Entry 6CNC (electron microscopy, 4.10 A resolution (low resolution: residue-level contacts below are approximate; hydrogen-bond / salt-bridge calls are withheld)); this record covers chains A and O of the 21 polymer chains in the assembly.

# Chain A
Name: DNA-directed RNA polymerase III subunit RPC1
Source organism: Saccharomyces cerevisiae (strain ATCC 204508 / S288c)
Notes: EC 2.7.7.6
Reference sequence: P04051 (RPC1_YEAST); residue numbers follow UniProt; this construct covers 1-1460
Amino-acid sequence (1460 residues; numbered 1 to 1460; the number before each row is that of its first residue):
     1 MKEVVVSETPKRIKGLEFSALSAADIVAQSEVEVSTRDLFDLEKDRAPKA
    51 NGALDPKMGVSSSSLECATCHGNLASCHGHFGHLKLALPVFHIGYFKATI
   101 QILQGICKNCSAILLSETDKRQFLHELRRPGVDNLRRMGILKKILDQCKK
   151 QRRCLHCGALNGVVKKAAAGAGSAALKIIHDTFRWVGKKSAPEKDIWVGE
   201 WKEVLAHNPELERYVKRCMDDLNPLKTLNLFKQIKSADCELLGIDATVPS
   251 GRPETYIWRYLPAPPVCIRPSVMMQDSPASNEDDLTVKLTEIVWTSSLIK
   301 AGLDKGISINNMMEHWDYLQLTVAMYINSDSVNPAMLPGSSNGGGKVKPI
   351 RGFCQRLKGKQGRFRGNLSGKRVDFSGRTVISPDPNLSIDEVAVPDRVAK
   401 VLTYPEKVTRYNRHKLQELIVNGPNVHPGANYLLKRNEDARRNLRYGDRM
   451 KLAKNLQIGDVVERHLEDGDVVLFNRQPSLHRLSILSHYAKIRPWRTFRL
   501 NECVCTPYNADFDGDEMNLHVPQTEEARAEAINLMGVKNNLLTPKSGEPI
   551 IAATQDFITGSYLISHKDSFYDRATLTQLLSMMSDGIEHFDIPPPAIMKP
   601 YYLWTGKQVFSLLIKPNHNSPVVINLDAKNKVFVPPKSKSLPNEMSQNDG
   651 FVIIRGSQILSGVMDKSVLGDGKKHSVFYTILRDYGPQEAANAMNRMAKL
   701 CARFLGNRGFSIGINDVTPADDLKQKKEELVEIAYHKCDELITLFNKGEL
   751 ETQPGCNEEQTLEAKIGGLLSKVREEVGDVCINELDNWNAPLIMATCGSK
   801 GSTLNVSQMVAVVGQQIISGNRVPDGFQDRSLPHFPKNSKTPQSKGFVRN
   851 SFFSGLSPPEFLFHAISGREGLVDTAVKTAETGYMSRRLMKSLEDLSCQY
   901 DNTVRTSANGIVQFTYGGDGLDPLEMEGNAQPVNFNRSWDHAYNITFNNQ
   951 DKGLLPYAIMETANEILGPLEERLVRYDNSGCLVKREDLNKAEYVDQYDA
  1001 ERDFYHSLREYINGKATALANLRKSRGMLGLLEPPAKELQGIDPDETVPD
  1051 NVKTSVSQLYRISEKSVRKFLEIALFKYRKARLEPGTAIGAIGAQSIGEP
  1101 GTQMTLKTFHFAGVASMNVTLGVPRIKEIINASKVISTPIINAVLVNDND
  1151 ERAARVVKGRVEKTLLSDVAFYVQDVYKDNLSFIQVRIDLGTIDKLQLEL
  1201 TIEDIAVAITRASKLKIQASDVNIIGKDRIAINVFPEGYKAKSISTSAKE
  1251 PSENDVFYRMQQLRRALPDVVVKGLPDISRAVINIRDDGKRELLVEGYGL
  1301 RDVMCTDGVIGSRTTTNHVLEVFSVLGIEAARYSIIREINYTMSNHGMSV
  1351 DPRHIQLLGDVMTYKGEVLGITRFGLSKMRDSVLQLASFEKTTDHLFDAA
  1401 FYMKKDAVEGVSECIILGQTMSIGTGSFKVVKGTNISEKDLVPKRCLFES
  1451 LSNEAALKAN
Unresolved in the structure: 1, 1101-1116, 1237-1251
Swiss-Prot annotation at these positions:
  - region: Pro858 to Glu870 (Bridging helix)
  - binding site (Zn(2+)): Cys67, Cys70, Cys77, His80, Cys107, Cys110, Cys154
  - binding site (Mg(2+)): Asp511, Asp513, Asp515
  - mutagenesis: Thr506 (T506I: Temperature-sensitive), Asn509 (N509Y: Temperature-sensitive), Asn518 (N518Q: Temperature-sensitive)
Ion coordination: Zn2+ site 1: Cys67, Thr69, Cys70, Cys77, His80; Zn2+ site 2: Cys107, Cys110, Cys154, Cys157

# Chain O
Name: DNA-directed RNA polymerase III subunit RPC3
Source organism: Saccharomyces cerevisiae (strain ATCC 204508 / S288c)
Reference sequence: P32349 (RPC3_YEAST); residue numbers follow UniProt; this construct covers 1-654
Amino-acid sequence (654 residues; row label = number of the first residue in the row):
     1 MDELLGEALSAENQTGESTVESEKLVTPEDVMTISSLEQRTLNPDLFLYK
    51 ELVKAHLGERAASVIGMLVALGRLSVRELVEKIDGMDVDSVKTTLVSLTQ
   101 LRCVKYLQETAISGKKTTYYYYNEEGIHILLYSGLIIDEIITQMRVNDEE
   151 EHKQLVAEIVQNVISLGSLTVEDYLSSVTSDSMKYTISSLFVQLCEMGYL
   201 IQISKLHYTPIEDLWQFLYEKHYKNIPRNSPLSDLKKRSQAKMNAKTDFA
   251 KIINKPNELSQILTVDPKTSLRIVKPTVSLTINLDRFMKGRRSKQLINLA
   301 KTRVGSVTAQVYKIALRLTEQKSPKIRDPLTQTGLLQDLEEAKSFQDEAE
   351 LVEEKTPGLTFNAIDLARHLPAELDLRGSLLSRKPSDNKKRSGSNAAASL
   401 PSKKLKTEDGFVIPALPAAVSKSLQESGDTQEEDEEEEDLDADTEDPHSA
   451 SLINSHLKILASSNFPFLNETKPGVYYVPYSKLMPVLKSSVYEYVIASTL
   501 GPSAMRLSRCIRDNKLVSEKIINSTALMKEKDIRSTLASLIRYNSVEIQE
   551 VPRTADRSASRAVFLFRCKETHSYNFMRQNLEWNMANLLFKKEKLKQENS
   601 TLLKKANRDDVKGRENELLLPSELNQLKMVNERELNVFARLSRLLSLWEV
   651 FQMA
Unresolved in the structure: 1-30, 372-448, 611-618
Swiss-Prot annotation at these positions:
  - region: Leu581 to Leu602 (Leucine-zipper)
  - modified residue: Thr27 (Phosphothreonine), Ser392 (Phosphoserine), Ser394 (Phosphoserine)

# Interface between chain A and chain O
Residue-residue contacts (90; chain A residue first):
  Ser22(A) with Leu42(O)
  Ala24(A) with Leu37(O); Glu38(O); Leu42(O)
  Asp25(A) with Glu38(O)
  Val27(A) with Leu37(O)
  Ser30(A) with Val31(O)
  Glu31(A) with Val31(O)
  Lys108(A) with His572(O)
  Asn109(A) with Thr571(O); His572(O)
  Glu117(A) with Glu212(O)
  Arg121(A) with Arg73(O); Tyr121(O); Glu212(O)
  Arg128(A) with Leu71(O); Glu78(O)
  Arg153(A) with Gln337(O); Asp338(O); Leu339(O)
  Cys154(A) with Leu336(O)
  Leu155(A) with Leu335(O); Leu336(O); Gln337(O)
  His156(A) with Gln332(O)
  Gly158(A) with Gln337(O)
  Ala167(A) with Arg557(O)
  Ser173(A) with Arg557(O)
  Ala174(A) with Arg557(O)
  Ile179(A) with Arg557(O)
  Trp197(A) with Gln549(O); Arg567(O)
  Glu200(A) with Lys515(O); Leu516(O); Arg567(O)
  Trp201(A) with Leu516(O); Val551(O); Leu565(O)
  Val204(A) with Leu516(O)
  His207(A) with Ile521(O)
  Leu211(A) with Val563(O)
  Tyr214(A) with Arg553(O)
  Val215(A) with Pro552(O); Arg553(O)
  Cys218(A) with Glu550(O); Val551(O); Pro552(O)
  Asp220(A) with Gln549(O); Arg567(O)
  Asp221(A) with Ile548(O); Glu550(O)
  Asn223(A) with Ile548(O)
  Leu225(A) with Ile541(O)
  Lys226(A) with Glu547(O); His572(O)
  Asn229(A) with Asn544(O)
  Lys232(A) with Pro44(O)
  Gln233(A) with Asn575(O)
  Lys235(A) with Asp45(O)
  Ser236(A) with Asp45(O); Val69(O); Ala70(O)
  Ala237(A) with Val69(O); Ala70(O)
  Glu240(A) with Leu71(O)
  Val248(A) with Ala70(O)
  Gly251(A) with Leu42(O)
  Arg252(A) with Pro44(O)
  Glu254(A) with Pro44(O)
  Arg259(A) with Thr41(O)
  Leu303(A) with Ser539(O); Arg542(O)
  Asp304(A) with Ser535(O)
  Lys305(A) with Lys531(O); Arg534(O); Ser535(O)
  Gly306(A) with Arg534(O)
  Ile307(A) with Arg534(O)
  Ser308(A) with Glu530(O); Arg534(O)
  Ile309(A) with Glu519(O); Arg534(O); Phe564(O); Phe566(O)
  Asn310(A) with Ala562(O); Phe564(O)
  Met312(A) with Ala538(O)
  Met313(A) with Ile548(O); Phe564(O)
  Glu314(A) with Ala559(O)
Other interface residues (no listed pair), chain A (68 interface residues in all): Ala87, Ser116, Thr118, Gln151, Leu160, Lys189, Pro192, Met219, Cys239, Tyr260, Asp317
Other interface residues (no listed pair), chain O (56 interface residues in all): Leu46, Gly72, Asp213, Gln216, Ser560

# Summary
The interface between chain A and chain O involves 68 residues on one side and 56 on the other. Cys67(A),
Thr69(A), Cys70(A), Cys77(A) and His80(A) coordinate Zn2+ site 1. From UniProt: 7 Zn2+-binding residues, 3
Mg2+-binding residues and 3 mutagenesis sites on chain A.
Chain A is DNA-directed RNA polymerase III subunit RPC1 and chain O is DNA-directed RNA polymerase III subunit
RPC3, both from Saccharomyces cerevisiae (strain ATCC 204508 / S288c); the structure, Yeast RNA polymerase III
open complex, was determined by electron microscopy, deposited together with 6CNB, 6CND and 6CNF.
